3RT0 - chains A and C; structure by X-ray diffraction, 2.11 A resolution.

[Chain A]
Name: Protein phosphatase 2C 16
From: Arabidopsis thaliana
Notes: EC 3.1.3.16
UniProtKB: Q9CAJ0 (P2C16_ARATH); numbering as in UniProt (aligned over 172-511)
Sequence (340 residues; row label = number of the first residue in the row):
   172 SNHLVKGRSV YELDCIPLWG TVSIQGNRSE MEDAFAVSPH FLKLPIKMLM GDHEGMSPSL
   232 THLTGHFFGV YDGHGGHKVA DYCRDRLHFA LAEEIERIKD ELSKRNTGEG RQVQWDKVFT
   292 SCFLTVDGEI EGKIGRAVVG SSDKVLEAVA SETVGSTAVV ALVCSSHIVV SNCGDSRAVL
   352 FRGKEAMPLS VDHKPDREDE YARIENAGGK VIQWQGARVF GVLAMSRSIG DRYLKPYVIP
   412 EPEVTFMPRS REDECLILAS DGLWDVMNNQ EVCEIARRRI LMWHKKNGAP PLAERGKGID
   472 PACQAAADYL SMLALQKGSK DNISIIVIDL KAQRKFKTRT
Not modelled in the structure: 172-179, 229-231, 511
Construct notes: engineered mutation Ser-274 (Cys in Q9CAJ0)
Bound ions: Mg2+: Asp-243, Asp-432, Asp-492
Curated features (UniProtKB/Swiss-Prot):
  - binding site (Mn(2+)): Asp-243, Gly-244, Asp-432, Asp-492
  - site: Trp-385 (Lock)
  - mutagenesis: Gly-246 (G246D: Reduced phosphatase activity, impaired affinity for PYR/PYL/RCAR receptors, and insensitivity to ABA)

[Chain C]
Name: Abscisic acid receptor PYL10
From: Arabidopsis thaliana
UniProtKB: Q8H1R0 (PYL10_ARATH); residues 1-183 here = UniProt positions 1-183
Sequence (183 residues; row label = number of the first residue in the row):
     1 MNGDETKKVE SEYIKKHHRH ELVESQCSST LVKHIKAPLH LVWSIVRRFD EPQKYKPFIS
    61 RCVVQGKKLE VGSVREVDLK SGLPATKSTE VLEILDDNEH ILGIRIVGGD HRLKNYSSTI
   121 SLHSETIDGK TGTLAIESFV VDVPEGNTKE ETCFFVEALI QSNLNSLADV TERLQAESME
   181 KKI
Not modelled in the structure: 1-8, 181-183
Construct notes: engineered mutation Ser-162 (Cys in Q8H1R0)
Curated features (UniProtKB/Swiss-Prot):
  - motif: Ser-81 to Ala-85 (Gate loop), His-111 to Leu-113 (Latch loop)
  - binding site (abscisate): Lys-56, Ala-85 to Glu-90, Arg-112 to Ser-118, Glu-137
  - site: Pro-57 (Involved in ABA binding), Pro-84 (Involved in interactions with PP2Cs), Ile-104 (Involved in ABA binding), Thr-148 (Involved in interactions with PP2Cs), Val-156 (Involved in ABA binding), Leu-159 (Involved in ABA binding)
What the authors report for this chain:
  - contacts within the chain: Leu-79/Leu-83 (hydrophobic contact), Leu-79/Ala-85 (hydrophobic contact), Ile-59/Leu-79 (hydrophobic contact)

[How chain A and chain C interact]
Contacting residue pairs (45):
  Arg-199(A) with Leu-79(C), hydrogen bond (side chain-backbone); Lys-80(C); Ser-81(C); Thr-86(C)
  Ser-200(A) with Ser-60(C), hydrogen bond
  Glu-201(A) with Ser-60(C); Lys-80(C)
  Glu-203(A) with Lys-80(C); Ser-81(C), hydrogen bond
  Gly-244(A) with Ser-81(C), hydrogen bond (backbone-side chain)
  His-245(A) with Ser-81(C); Gly-82(C)
  Gly-246(A) with Lys-80(C); Ser-81(C), hydrogen bond (backbone-backbone)
  Gly-247(A) with Lys-80(C)
  Glu-323(A) with Asn-165(C), hydrogen bond
  Thr-324(A) with Pro-57(C); Phe-58(C); Ser-162(C)
  Lys-381(A) with Phe-154(C)
  Ile-383(A) with Asn-147(C); Glu-151(C); Phe-154(C), hydrophobic
  Gln-384(A) with Arg-112(C); Asn-147(C), hydrogen bond (backbone-side chain)
  Trp-385(A) with Pro-84(C); Arg-112(C); Pro-144(C), hydrophobic; Asn-147(C); Phe-155(C), hydrophobic
  Gln-386(A) with Pro-84(C), hydrogen bond (side chain-backbone)
  Arg-389(A) with Gly-82(C), hydrogen bond (side chain-backbone); Leu-83(C); Pro-84(C)
  Phe-391(A) with Phe-154(C), hydrophobic; Phe-155(C)
  Gly-392(A) with Pro-84(C); Phe-155(C)
  Val-393(A) with Gly-82(C); Leu-83(C), hydrophobic; Pro-84(C); Ala-158(C), hydrophobic
  Leu-394(A) with Gly-82(C)
  Tyr-404(A) with Phe-58(C); Ser-162(C)
Interface residues without a listed pair, chain C (25 interface residues in all): Arg-61, Asp-78, Ala-85, Leu-113, Thr-152, Leu-159

[In short]
The interface between chain A and chain C involves 21 residues on one side and 25 on the other, with 9
hydrogen bonds. Polar pairs include Arg-199(A)/Leu-79(C), Ser-200(A)/Ser-60(C) and Glu-203(A)/Ser-81(C). From
the paper: contacts within the chain involving Leu-79(C), Leu-83(C) and Ala-85(C) among others.
Chain A is Protein phosphatase 2C 16 and chain C is Abscisic acid receptor PYL10, both from Arabidopsis
thaliana; the structure, Crystal structure of PYL10-HAB1 complex in the absence of abscisic acid (ABA), was
determined by X-ray diffraction, deposited together with 3RT2.
